PDB entry 2IKU | X-ray diffraction, 2.60 A resolution | chains A and B

Chain A (and B):
Protein: Renin
Organism: Homo sapiens
Notes: EC 3.4.23.15; chain B of this document is another copy of the same molecule, construct and numbering; everything in this record applies to it too
Reference sequence: P00797 (RENI_HUMAN); residues -4 to 335 here correspond to UniProt positions 67-406 (UniProt number = residue number + 71)
Amino-acid sequence (340 residues; numbered -4 to 335; the number before each row is that of its first residue; numbers below 1 keep their minus sign (Leu-4 is residue -4)):
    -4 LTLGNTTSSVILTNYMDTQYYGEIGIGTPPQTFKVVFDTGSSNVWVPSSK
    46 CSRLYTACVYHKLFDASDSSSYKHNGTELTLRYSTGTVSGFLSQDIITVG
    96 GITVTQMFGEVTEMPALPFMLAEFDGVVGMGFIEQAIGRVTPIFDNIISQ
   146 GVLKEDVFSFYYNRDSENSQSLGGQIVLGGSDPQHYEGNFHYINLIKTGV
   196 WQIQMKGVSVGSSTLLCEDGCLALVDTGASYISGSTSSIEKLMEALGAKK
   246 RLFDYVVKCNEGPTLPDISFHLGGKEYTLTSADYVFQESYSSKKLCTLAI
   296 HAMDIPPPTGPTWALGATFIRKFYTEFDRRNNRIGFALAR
Disordered / not traced: -4 to -2
Swiss-Prot annotation at these positions:
  - active site: Asp33, Asp221
  - glycosylation (N-linked (GlcNAc...) asparagine): Asn0, Asn70
Cystine bridges: Cys46-Cys53, Cys212-Cys216, Cys254-Cys291
Ligand contacts: Inhibitors (LIY; 6-ethyl-5-[(2S)-1-(3-methoxypropyl)-2-phenyl-1,2,3,4-tetrahydroquinolin-7-yl]pyrimidine-2,4-diamine): Thr13, Gln14, Tyr15, Val31, Asp33, Gly35, Ser36, Tyr78, Ser79, Thr80, Pro113, Phe114, Leu116, Ala117, Phe119, Val122, Tyr157, Asp221, Thr222, Gly223, Ala224, Ser225

Chain A / chain B interface:
Contacting residue pairs (41; chain A residue first):
  Asp12(A) with Gln165(B)
  Arg159(A) with Ile6(B); Gln165(B)
  Asp160(A) with Ser164(B); Gln165(B); Ser166(B)
  Ser161(A) with Ser164(B)
  Glu162(A) with Ser161(B), hydrogen bond; Asn163(B); Ser164(B)
  Asn163(A) with Arg335(B), hydrogen bond (side chain-backbone)
  Gln165(A) with Gln179(B), hydrogen bond (backbone-side chain); Arg335(B)
  Glu182(A) with Ser3(B); Ser4(B), hydrogen bond (side chain-backbone); Gly95(B)
  Gly183(A) with Gly96(B)
  Pro258(A) with Tyr10(B), hydrophobic; Lys29(B), hydrogen bond (backbone-side chain); Glu118(B)
  Thr259(A) with Glu118(B)
  Asp262(A) with Thr27(B), hydrogen bond; Lys57(B)
  Thr273(A) with Glu18(B); Thr27(B)
  Thr275(A) with Glu18(B)
  Ser276(A) with Lys29(B), hydrogen bond
  Ala277(A) with Thr8(B)
  Val280(A) with Gln165(B)
  Phe281(A) with Gln165(B)
  Gln282(A) with Gln165(B)
  Glu283(A) with Glu162(B)
  Ser284(A) with Glu162(B)
  Tyr285(A) with Asn9(B), hydrogen bond (side chain-backbone); Tyr10(B), hydrophobic; Met11(B), hydrogen bond (side chain-backbone); Asp160(B), hydrogen bond
  Lys317(A) with Glu18(B), salt bridge
  Leu333(A) with Gly95(B)
  Arg335(A) with Thr2(B), hydrogen bond; Ser4(B)
Interface residues without a listed pair, chain A (28 interface residues in all): Lys270, Asp278, Ala334
Interface residues without a listed pair, chain B (26 interface residues in all): Pro25, Leu167

Overview:
28 residues of chain A face 26 of chain B across their interface, with 11 hydrogen bonds and 1 salt bridge.
Among the polar pairs are Lys317(A)-Glu18(B), Glu162(A)-Ser161(B) and Asn163(A)-Arg335(B). Ligands of chain A:
Inhibitors. UniProt lists active-site residues Asp33(A) and Asp221(A) on chain A.
Chain A and chain B are both Renin (Homo sapiens); the structure, Crystal Structure of Human Renin Complexed
with Inhibitors, was determined by X-ray diffraction together with 2IL2 and 2IKO from the same study.
